PDB entry 6LSM | X-ray diffraction, 2.75 A resolution | chains B and E of the 6 polymer chains in the assembly

Chain B:
Name: Tubulin beta chain
From: Sus scrofa
UniProt: A0A287AGU7 (A0A287AGU7_PIG); the author numbering skips numbers that UniProt does not, so the offset changes along the chain: 1-42 = UniProt 1-42; 45-360 = UniProt 43-358; 369-455 = UniProt 359-445
Sequence (445 residues; each row starts with the number of its first residue; note: 10 numbers in that range are skipped by the numbering (no residue carries them; nothing is unmodelled there)):
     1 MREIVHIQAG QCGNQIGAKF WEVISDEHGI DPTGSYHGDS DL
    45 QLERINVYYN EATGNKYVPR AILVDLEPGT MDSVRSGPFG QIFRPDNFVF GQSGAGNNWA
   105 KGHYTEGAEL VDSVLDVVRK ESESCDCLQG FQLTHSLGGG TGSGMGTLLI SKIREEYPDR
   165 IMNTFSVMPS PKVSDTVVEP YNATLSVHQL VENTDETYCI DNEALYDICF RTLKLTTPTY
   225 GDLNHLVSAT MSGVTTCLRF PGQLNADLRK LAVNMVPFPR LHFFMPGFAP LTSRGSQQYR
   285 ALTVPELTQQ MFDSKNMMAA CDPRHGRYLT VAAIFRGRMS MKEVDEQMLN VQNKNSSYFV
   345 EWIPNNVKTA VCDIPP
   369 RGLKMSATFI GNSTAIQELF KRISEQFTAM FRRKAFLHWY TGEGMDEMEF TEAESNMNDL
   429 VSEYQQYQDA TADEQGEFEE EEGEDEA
Disordered / not traced: 1, 279-281, 439-455
Bound ions: Mg2+: Q11 (together with GDP); Ca2+ near E113 (its only coordinating residue here)
Residues lining bound ligands:
  - ERX (2-(4-methylphenyl)-7-(3,4,5-trimethoxyphenyl)pyrazolo[1,5-a]pyrimidine): V238, C241, L242, L248, N249, D251, L252, K254, L255, N258, M259, T314, V315, A316, A317, I318, N349, N350, V351, K352, A354, I378
  - GDP (guanosine-5'-diphosphate): G10, Q11, C12, Q15, I16, N101, S140, G142, G143, G144, T145, G146, S147, V171, P173, V177, D179, E183, N206, L209, Y224, L227, N228

Chain E:
Name: Stathmin-4
From: Mus musculus
UniProt: P63042 (STMN4_MOUSE); residues 5-145 here correspond to UniProt positions 49-189 (UniProt number = residue number + 44)
Sequence (143 residues; each row starts with the number of its first residue):
     3 MADMEVIELN KCTSGQSFEV ILKPPSFDGV PEFNASLPRR RDPSLEEIQK KLEAAEERRK
    63 YQEAELLKHL AEKREHEREV IQKAIEENNN FIKMAKEKLA QKMESNKENR EAHLAAMLER
   123 LQEKDKHAEE VRKNKELKEE ASR
Disordered / not traced: 3-5, 29-43, 145
Construct notes: initiating methionine (3); expression tag (4)

Chain B / chain E interface:
Contacting residue pairs (24; chain B residue first):
  H107(B) - K75(E)  hydrogen bond
  Y108(B) - H78(E)  hydrogen bond
  Y108(B) - V82(E)  hydrophobic
  Y108(B) - I83(E)
  L152(B) - E79(E)
  S155(B) - K75(E)
  S155(B) - R76(E)  hydrogen bond
  K156(B) - R76(E)
  K156(B) - E79(E)  salt bridge
  R158(B) - L68(E)
  E159(B) - L72(E)
  E159(B) - R76(E)  salt bridge
  P162(B) - E65(E)
  P162(B) - L68(E)  hydrophobic
  Q193(B) - K75(E)
  E196(B) - H71(E)  salt bridge
  T409(B) - E89(E)
  E411(B) - V82(E)
  E411(B) - A86(E)
  G412(B) - V82(E)
  G412(B) - K85(E)
  G412(B) - A86(E)
  D414(B) - K85(E)  salt bridge
  E417(B) - H78(E)  salt bridge
Other interface residues (no listed pair), chain B (18 interface residues in all): T109, G410, M413
Other interface residues (no listed pair), chain E (15 interface residues in all): L69, N90

Overview:
18 residues of chain B and 15 residues of chain E are in contact; the contacts include 3 hydrogen bonds and 5
salt bridges. Among the polar pairs are K156(B)-E79(E), E159(B)-R76(E) and E196(B)-H71(E). Chain B binds GDP
and compound ERX.
Here chain B is Tubulin beta chain (Sus scrofa) and chain E is Stathmin-4 (Mus musculus). Entry 6LSM (Tubulin
Polymerization Inhibitors) was determined by X-ray diffraction.
